PDB entry 2P3F | X-ray diffraction, 3.10 A resolution | chains H and N of the 3 polymer chains in the assembly

== Chain H ==
Name: Coagulation factor X
Source organism: Homo sapiens
Notes: EC 3.4.21.6; fragment: Activated factor Xa heavy chain domain
UniProt: P00742 (FA10_HUMAN); the construct lacks a stretch of the UniProt sequence and is renumbered around it, so the offset changes along the chain: 16-61 = UniProt 235-280; 62-124 = UniProt 282-344; 125-131 = UniProt 346-352; 132-147 = UniProt 355-370; 4 more segments
Amino-acid sequence (235 residues; row label = number of the first residue in the row; note: 2 numbers in that range are skipped by the numbering (no residue carries them; nothing is unmodelled there); a row labelled like 131A-131B holds insertion residues (131A, then the next letters in order)):
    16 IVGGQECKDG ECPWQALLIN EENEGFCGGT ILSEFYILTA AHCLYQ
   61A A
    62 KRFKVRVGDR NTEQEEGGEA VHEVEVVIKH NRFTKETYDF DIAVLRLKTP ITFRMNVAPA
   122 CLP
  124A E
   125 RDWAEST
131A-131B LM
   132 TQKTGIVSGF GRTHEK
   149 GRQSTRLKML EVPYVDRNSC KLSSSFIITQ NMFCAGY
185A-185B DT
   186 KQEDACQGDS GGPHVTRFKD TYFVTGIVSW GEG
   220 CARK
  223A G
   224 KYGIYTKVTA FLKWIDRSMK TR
UniProt features mapped onto this chain:
  - active site (Charge relay system): His57, Asp102, Ser195
Disulfides: Cys22-Cys27, Cys42-Cys58, Cys168-Cys182, Cys191-Cys220
Metal / ion sites: Na+: Tyr185, Asp185A, Arg222, Lys224

== Chain N ==
Name: Anti-coagulant protein 5
Source organism: Ancylostoma caninum
UniProt: Q16940 (Q16940_ANCCA); residues 0-77 here correspond to UniProt positions 23-100 (UniProt number = residue number + 23)
Amino-acid sequence (78 residues; each row starts with the number of its first residue; numbering starts at 0):
     0 RKAYPECGEN EWLDDCGTQK PCEAKCNEEP PEEEDPICRS RGCLLPPACV CKDGFYRDTV
    60 IGDCVREEEC DQHEIIHV
Disordered / not traced: 0-2, 77
Disulfides: Cys6-Cys48, Cys15-Cys42, Cys21-Cys37, Cys25-Cys69, Cys50-Cys63

== How chain H and chain N interact ==
Contacting residue pairs (45; chain H residue first):
  Phe41(H) with Gly41(N); Cys42(N), hydrogen bond (backbone-backbone); Leu43(N), hydrophobic
  His57(H) with Ser39(N), hydrogen bond; Leu43(N)
  Cys58(H) with Leu43(N)
  Lys96(H) with Pro35(N)
  Glu97(H) with Pro35(N)
  Tyr99(H) with Pro35(N), hydrogen bond (side chain-backbone); Arg38(N); Ser39(N), hydrogen bond (side chain-backbone)
  Arg143(H) with Asp13(N), salt bridge; Asp14(N), salt bridge; Cys15(N)
  Lys147(H) with Trp11(N); Asp52(N), salt bridge
  Gly149(H) with Asp14(N)
  Arg150(H) with Tyr3(N), hydrogen bond; Leu12(N); Asp14(N)
  Gln151(H) with Asp14(N), hydrogen bond (backbone-side chain); Cys15(N), hydrogen bond; Cys42(N), hydrogen bond
  Phe174(H) with Glu32(N); Glu33(N); Arg38(N)
  Asp189(H) with Arg40(N), salt bridge
  Ala190(H) with Arg40(N), hydrogen bond (backbone-side chain)
  Cys191(H) with Arg40(N)
  Gln192(H) with Ser39(N), hydrogen bond (side chain-backbone); Arg40(N)
  Gly193(H) with Arg40(N), hydrogen bond (backbone-backbone); Gly41(N); Cys42(N)
  Asp194(H) with Arg40(N), hydrogen bond (backbone-backbone)
  Ser195(H) with Arg40(N), hydrogen bond (backbone-backbone); Gly41(N), hydrogen bond (side chain-backbone)
  Ser214(H) with Arg40(N)
  Trp215(H) with Arg38(N); Arg40(N), hydrogen bond (backbone-side chain)
  Gly216(H) with Arg38(N), hydrogen bond (backbone-backbone); Arg40(N)
  Glu217(H) with Arg38(N)
  Gly218(H) with Arg40(N)
  Gly226(H) with Arg40(N)
Interface residues without a listed pair, chain H (30 interface residues in all): Gly40, Cys42, Gln61, Glu146, Val213
Interface residues without a listed pair, chain N (18 interface residues in all): Thr17, Ile36

== In short ==
Chain H and chain N form an interface of 30 and 18 residues respectively; the contacts include 16 hydrogen
bonds and 4 salt bridges. Polar contacts include Arg143(H)-Asp13(N), Arg143(H)-Asp14(N) and
Lys147(H)-Asp52(N). UniProt lists 3 active-site residues on chain H.
Here chain H is Coagulation factor X (Homo sapiens) and chain N is Anti-coagulant protein 5 (Ancylostoma
caninum). Entry 2P3F (Crystal structure of the factor Xa/NAP5 complex) was determined by X-ray diffraction.
